PDB entry 1EIY | X-ray diffraction, 3.30 A resolution | chains C and B of the 3 polymer chains in the assembly

== Chain C ==
Molecule: Trna(phe)
Organism: Thermus thermophilus
UniProtKB: Q5SGX1 (Q5SGX1_THET8); residues 1-76 here = UniProt positions 1-76
Sequence (76 nucleotides; numbered 1 to 76; the number before each row is that of its first residue):
     1 GCCGAGGUAGCUCAGUUGGUAGAGCAUGCGACUGAAAAUCGCAGUGUCCG
    51 CGGUUCGAUUCCGCGCCUCGGCACCA
Differences from the reference sequence: conflict C49 (G in Q5SGX1), G65 (C in Q5SGX1)

== Chain B ==
Molecule: Phenylalanyl-tRNA synthetase
Organism: Thermus thermophilus
Notes: EC 6.1.1.20; fragment: beta chain
UniProtKB: Q5SGX2 (Q5SGX2_THET8); numbering as in UniProt (aligned over 1-785)
Chain sequence (785 residues; each row starts with the number of its first residue):
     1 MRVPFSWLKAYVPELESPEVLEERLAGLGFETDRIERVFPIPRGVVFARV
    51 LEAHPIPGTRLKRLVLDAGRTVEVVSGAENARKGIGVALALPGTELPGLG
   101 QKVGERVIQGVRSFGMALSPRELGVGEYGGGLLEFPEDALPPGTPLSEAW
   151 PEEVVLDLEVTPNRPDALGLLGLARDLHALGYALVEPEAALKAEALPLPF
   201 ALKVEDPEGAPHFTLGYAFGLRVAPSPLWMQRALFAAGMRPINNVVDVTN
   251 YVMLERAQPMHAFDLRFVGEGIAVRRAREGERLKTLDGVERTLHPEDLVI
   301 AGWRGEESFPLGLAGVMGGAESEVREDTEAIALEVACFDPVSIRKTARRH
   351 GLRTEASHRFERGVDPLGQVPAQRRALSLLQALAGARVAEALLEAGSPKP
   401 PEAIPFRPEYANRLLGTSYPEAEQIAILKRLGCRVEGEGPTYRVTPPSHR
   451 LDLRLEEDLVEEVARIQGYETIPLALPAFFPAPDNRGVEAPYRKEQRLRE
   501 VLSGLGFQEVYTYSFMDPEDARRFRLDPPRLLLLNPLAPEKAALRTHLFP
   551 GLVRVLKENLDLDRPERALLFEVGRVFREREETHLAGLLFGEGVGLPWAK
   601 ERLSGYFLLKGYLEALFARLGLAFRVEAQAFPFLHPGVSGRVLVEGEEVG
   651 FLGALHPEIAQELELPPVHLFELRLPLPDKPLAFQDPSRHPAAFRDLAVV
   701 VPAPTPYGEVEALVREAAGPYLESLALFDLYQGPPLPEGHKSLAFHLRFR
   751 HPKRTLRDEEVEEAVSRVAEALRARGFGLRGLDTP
From the paper describing this entry:
  - conformationally variable residues (loop rearrangement): Arg780 to Pro785

== Chain C / chain B interface ==
Contacting residue pairs - 13 pairs, chain C then chain B:
  G10(C) - Asp561(B)  hydrogen bond to the sugar
  C11(C) - Asp561(B)  sugar contact
  A26(C) - Arg564(B)  hydrogen bond to the sugar
  U27(C) - Arg564(B)  sugar contact
  C74(C) - Met1(B)  phosphate contact
  C74(C) - Arg2(B)  salt bridge to the phosphate
  C74(C) - Asp157(B)  phosphate contact
  C74(C) - Val160(B)  phosphate contact
  C74(C) - His358(B)  hydrogen bond to the sugar
  C74(C) - Arg362(B)  sugar contact
  C75(C) - Glu159(B)  phosphate contact
  C75(C) - Val160(B)  hydrogen bond to the phosphate
  A76(C) - Glu159(B)  phosphate contact
Interface residues without a listed pair, chain C (10 interface residues in all): G46, G71, A73
Interface residues without a listed pair, chain B (13 interface residues in all): Glu127, Leu158, Glu355, Glu664

== Overview ==
10 residues of chain C and 13 residues of chain B are in contact; the contacts include 4 hydrogen bonds and 1
salt bridge. Among the polar pairs are G10(C)-Asp561(B), A26(C)-Arg564(B) and C74(C)-His358(B). From the
paper: conformational variability at Arg780(B).
Chain C is Trna(phe) and chain B is Phenylalanyl-tRNA synthetase, both from Thermus thermophilus; the
structure, The crystal structure of phenylalanyl-tRNA synthetase from thermus thermophilus complexed with
cognate trnaphe, was determined by X-ray diffraction.
